3VTJ - chain A; structure by X-ray diffraction, 2.56 A resolution.

[Chain A]
Name: Fatty acid alpha-hydroxylase
From: Sphingomonas paucimobilis
Notes: EC 1.11.2.4
UniProtKB: O24782 (O24782_PSEPA); residue numbers follow UniProt; this construct covers 1-415
Amino-acid sequence (415 residues; each row starts with the number of its first residue):
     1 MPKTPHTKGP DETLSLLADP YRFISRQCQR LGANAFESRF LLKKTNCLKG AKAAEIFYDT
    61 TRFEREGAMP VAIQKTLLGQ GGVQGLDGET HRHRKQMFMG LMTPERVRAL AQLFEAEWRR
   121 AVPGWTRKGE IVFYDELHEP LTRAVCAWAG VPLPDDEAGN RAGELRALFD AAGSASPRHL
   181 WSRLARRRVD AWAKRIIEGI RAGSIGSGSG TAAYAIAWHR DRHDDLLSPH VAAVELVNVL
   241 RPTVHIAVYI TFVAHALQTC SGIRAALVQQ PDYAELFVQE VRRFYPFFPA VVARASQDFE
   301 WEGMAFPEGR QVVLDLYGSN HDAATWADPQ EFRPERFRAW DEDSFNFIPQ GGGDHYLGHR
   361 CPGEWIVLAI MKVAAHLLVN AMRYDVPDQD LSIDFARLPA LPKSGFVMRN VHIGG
Unresolved in the structure: 1-8
Construct notes: engineered mutation His-245 (Ala in O24782)
Ion coordination: heme Fe near Cys-361 (its only coordinating residue here)
Small-molecule neighbours: heme (HEM): Tyr-58, Arg-65, Val-83, Gln-84, His-91, Lys-95, Phe-98, Met-102, Asn-238, Val-239, Pro-242, Thr-243, His-245, Ile-246, Tyr-249, Phe-287, Phe-288, Val-291, Leu-316, Pro-349, Gln-350, Gly-351, Gly-358, His-359, Arg-360, Cys-361, Pro-362, Gly-363, Ile-366, Val-367
From the paper describing this entry:
  - mutagenesis - A245H (18 min-1): increased catalytic activity
  - conformationally variable residues (side-chain flip): Phe-169, His-245
  - catalytic residues: Arg-241 (proposed by the authors, not directly observed)

[Overview]
Chain A binds heme. From the paper: the catalytic residue Arg-241; A245H increases catalytic activity.
Chain A is Fatty acid alpha-hydroxylase (Sphingomonas paucimobilis); the structure, Cytochrome P450SP alpha
(CYP152B1) mutant A245H, was determined by X-ray diffraction, deposited together with 3VNO and 3VOO.
